PDB entry 1H8E | X-ray diffraction, 2.00 A resolution | chains A and G of the 9 polymer chains in the assembly

== Chain A ==
Molecule: Bovine mitochondrial F1-atpase
Organism: Bos taurus
Notes: EC 3.6.1.34
UniProtKB: P19483 (ATP0_BOVIN); residues 1-510 here correspond to UniProt positions 44-553 (UniProt number = residue number + 43)
Chain sequence (510 residues; each row starts with the number of its first residue):
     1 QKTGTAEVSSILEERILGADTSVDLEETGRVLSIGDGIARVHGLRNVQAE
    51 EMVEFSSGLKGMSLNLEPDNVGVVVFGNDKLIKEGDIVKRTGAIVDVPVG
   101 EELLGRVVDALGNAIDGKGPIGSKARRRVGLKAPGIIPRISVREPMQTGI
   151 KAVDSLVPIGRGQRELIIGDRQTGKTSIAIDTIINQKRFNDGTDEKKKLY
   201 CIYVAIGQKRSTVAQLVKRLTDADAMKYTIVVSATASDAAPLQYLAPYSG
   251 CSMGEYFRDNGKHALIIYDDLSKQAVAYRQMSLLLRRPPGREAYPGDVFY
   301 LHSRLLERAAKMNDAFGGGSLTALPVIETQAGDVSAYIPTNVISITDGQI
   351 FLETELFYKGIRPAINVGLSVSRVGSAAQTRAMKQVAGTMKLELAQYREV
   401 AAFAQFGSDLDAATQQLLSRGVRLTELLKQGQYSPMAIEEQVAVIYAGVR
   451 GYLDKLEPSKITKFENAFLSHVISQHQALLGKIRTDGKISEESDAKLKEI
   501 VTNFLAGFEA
Unresolved in the structure: 1-18, 404-409
Sequence notes: engineered mutation Gly481 (Ser524 in P19483)
Swiss-Prot annotation at these positions:
  - binding site (ATP): Gln172, Gly174, Lys175, Thr176, Ser177, Gln430, Gln432
  - binding site (Mg(2+)): Thr176, Asp269
  - site: Ser370 (Required for activity)
  - modified residue: Gln1 (Pyrrolidone carboxylic acid), Ser10 (Phosphoserine), Ser22 (Phosphoserine), Ser33 (Phosphoserine), Ser63 (Phosphoserine), Lys80 (N6-acetyllysine), Lys83 (N6-acetyllysine), Lys89 (N6-acetyllysine), Thr91 (Phosphothreonine), Lys118 (N6-acetyllysine), Ser123 (Phosphoserine), Lys124 (N6-acetyllysine), Ser141 (Phosphoserine), Arg161 (Omega-N-methylarginine), Lys187 (N6-acetyllysine), Lys196 (N6-acetyllysine), Lys197 (N6-acetyllysine), Lys218 (N6-acetyllysine), Lys262 (N6-acetyllysine), Lys384 (N6-acetyllysine) and 6 more in UniProt
  - glycosylation: Ser33 (O-linked (GlcNAc) serine)
Bound ions: Mg2+: Thr176 (together with ADP)
Residues lining bound ligands: ADP (adenosine-5'-diphosphate): Asp170, Arg171, Gln172, Thr173, Gly174, Lys175, Thr176, Ser177, Phe357, Arg362, Pro363, Gln430, Gly431, Gln432, Tyr433
What the authors report for this chain:
  - catalytic residues: Arg373
  - binding site for tetrafluoroaluminate: Arg373
  - binding site for sulfate ion: Arg373
  - conformationally variable residues (domain motion): Arg373

== Chain G ==
Molecule: Bovine mitochondrial F1-atpase
Organism: Bos taurus
Notes: EC 3.6.1.34
UniProtKB: P05631 (ATPG_BOVIN); residues 1-272 here correspond to UniProt positions 26-297 (UniProt number = residue number + 25)
Chain sequence (272 residues; row label = number of the first residue in the row):
     1 ATLKDITRRLKSIKNIQKITKSMKMVAAAKYARAERELKPARVYGVGSLA
    51 LYEKADIKTPEDKKKHLIIGVSSDRGLCGAIHSSVAKQMKSEAANLAAAG
   101 KEVKIIGVGDKIRSILHRTHSDQFLVTFKEVGRRPPTFGDASVIALELLN
   151 SGYEFDEGSIIFNRFRSVISYKTEEKPIFSLDTISSAESMSIYDDIDADV
   201 LRNYQEYSLANIIYYSLKESTTSEQSARMTAMDNASKNASEMIDKLTLTF
   251 NRTRQAVITKELIEIISGAAAL
Unresolved in the structure: 58-66, 97-100, 118-126, 151-156
Swiss-Prot annotation at these positions:
  - modified residue: Lys14 (N6-acetyllysine), Lys24 (N6-succinyllysine), Lys30 (N6-acetyllysine), Lys90 (N6-acetyllysine), Ser121 (Phosphoserine), Lys129 (N6-acetyllysine), Lys172 (N6-acetyllysine), Lys245 (N6-succinyllysine)
What the authors report for this chain:
  - conformationally variable residues (domain motion): Asn234 to Asp244

== Interface between chain A and chain G ==
Residue-residue contacts (9; chain A residue first):
  Arg286(A) with Leu272(G)
  Pro289(A) with Ile265(G), hydrophobic
  Gly290(A) with Leu262(G)
  Arg291(A) with Ile258(G); Leu262(G)
  Glu292(A) with Ile265(G)
  Ala293(A) with Ile265(G)
  Ala331(A) with Lys4(G)
  Glu399(A) with Lys18(G), hydrogen bond (backbone-side chain)
Also at the interface, not in a pair above, chain A (12 interface residues in all): Gly332, Val400, Ala402, Phe403
Also at the interface, not in a pair above, chain G (9 interface residues in all): Ile19, Glu261, Ala269

== In short ==
Chain A and chain G form an interface of 12 and 9 residues respectively; the contacts include 1 hydrogen bond.
The hydrogen-bonded pair is Glu399(A)-Lys18(G). Bound to chain A: ADP. The paper reports the catalytic residue
Arg373(A); a binding site for tetrafluoroaluminate at Arg373(A).
Here chain A is Bovine mitochondrial F1-atpase and chain G is Bovine mitochondrial F1-atpase, both from Bos
taurus. Entry 1H8E ((ADP.AlF4)2(ADP.SO4) bovine F1-ATPase (all three catalytic sites occupied)) was determined
by X-ray diffraction.
